7FEB - chains E and A of the 9 polymer chains in the assembly; structure by electron microscopy, 2.11 A resolution.

== Chain E (and A) ==
Protein: Secretion system apparatus protein SsaV
Organism: Salmonella enterica subsp. enterica serovar Typhimurium str. LT2
Notes: chain A of this document is another copy of the same molecule, construct and numbering; everything in this record applies to it too
UniProt: P74856 (SSAV_SALTY); numbering as in UniProt (aligned over 346-681)
Amino-acid sequence (336 residues; numbered 346 to 681; the number before each row is that of its first residue):
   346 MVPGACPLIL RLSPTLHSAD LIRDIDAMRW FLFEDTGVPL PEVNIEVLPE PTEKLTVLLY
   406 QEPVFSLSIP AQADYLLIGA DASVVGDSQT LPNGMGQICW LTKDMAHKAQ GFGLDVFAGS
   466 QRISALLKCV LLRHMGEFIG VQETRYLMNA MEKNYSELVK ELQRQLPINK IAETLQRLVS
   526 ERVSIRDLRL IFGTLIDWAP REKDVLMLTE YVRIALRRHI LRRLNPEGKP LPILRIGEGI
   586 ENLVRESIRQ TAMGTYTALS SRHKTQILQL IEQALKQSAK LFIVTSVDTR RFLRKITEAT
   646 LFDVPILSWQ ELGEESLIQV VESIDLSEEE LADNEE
What the authors report for this chain:
  - self-association interface (contacts with another copy of this molecule); pairs are residue here / residue on that copy: Glu407-Arg567 (salt bridge), Glu482-Arg563 (salt bridge), Glu488-Arg534 (salt bridge), Arg490-Glu502 (salt bridge), Met346

== Interface between chain E and chain A ==
Pairs across the interface (41):
  Met346(E) with Arg374(A); Trp375(A); Phe378(A), hydrophobic; Pro384(A), hydrophobic; Leu385(A)
  Val347(E) with Phe378(A); Arg531(A), hydrogen bond (backbone-side chain)
  Pro348(E) with Phe378(A); Leu492(A), hydrophobic; Ala495(A), hydrophobic; Arg531(A); Leu533(A), hydrophobic
  Gly349(E) with Met496(A); Arg531(A)
  Ala350(E) with Arg531(A)
  Tyr405(E) with Asp532(A); Arg534(A), hydrogen bond
  Gln406(E) with Glu379(A), hydrogen bond; Arg531(A), hydrogen bond
  Glu407(E) with His564(A); Arg567(A), salt bridge
  Pro408(E) with Arg567(A)
  Glu482(E) with Arg534(A), hydrogen bond (backbone-side chain); Arg563(A), salt bridge
  Val486(E) with Glu502(A); Leu503(A), hydrophobic
  Gln487(E) with Asn499(A); Tyr500(A); Ser501(A), hydrogen bond (side chain-backbone); Glu502(A), hydrogen bond (side chain-backbone); Leu503(A), hydrogen bond (side chain-backbone)
  Glu488(E) with Arg534(A), salt bridge
  Arg490(E) with Glu502(A), salt bridge
  Pro512(E) with Arg509(A)
  Ile513(E) with Glu502(A); Glu506(A)
  Asn514(E) with Glu506(A); Arg509(A), hydrogen bond; Ile541(A)
  Met598(E) with Pro545(A); Arg546(A)
Also at the interface, not in a pair above, chain E (23 interface residues in all): Pro352, Val409, His479, Phe483, Gly485
Also at the interface, not in a pair above, chain A (28 interface residues in all): Tyr491, Gln510

== Overview ==
23 residues of chain E face 28 of chain A across their interface; the contacts include 9 hydrogen bonds and 4
salt bridges. Polar pairs include Glu407(E)-Arg567(A), Glu482(E)-Arg563(A) and Glu488(E)-Arg534(A). From the
paper: a self-association interface involving Met346(E), Glu407(E) and Glu482(E) among others.
Chain E and chain A are both Secretion system apparatus protein SsaV (Salmonella enterica subsp. enterica
serovar Typhimurium str. LT2); the structure, Cryo-EM structure of the nonameric SsaV cytosolic domain in the
context of the InvA-SsaV chimeric protein, was determined by electron microscopy (same publication as 7FEC and
7FED).
